Entry 7ZB5 (electron microscopy, 2.80 A resolution); this record covers chains B and E of the 8 polymer chains in the assembly.

== Chain B ==
Molecule: 36-nt DNA strand
Sequence (36 nucleotides; numbered 1 to 36; the number before each row is that of its first residue):
     1 GCCCTTTTAT AGGCCGCCAT GCCGGGCGCC CGGCCG

== Chain E ==
Name: Helicase-like protein
Organism: Chaetomium thermophilum
Notes: engineered mutation(s): Mot1 1-1836
UniProt: G0S6C0 (G0S6C0_CHATD); residues 1-1837 here = UniProt positions 1-1837
Chain sequence (1847 residues; row label = number of the first residue in the row):
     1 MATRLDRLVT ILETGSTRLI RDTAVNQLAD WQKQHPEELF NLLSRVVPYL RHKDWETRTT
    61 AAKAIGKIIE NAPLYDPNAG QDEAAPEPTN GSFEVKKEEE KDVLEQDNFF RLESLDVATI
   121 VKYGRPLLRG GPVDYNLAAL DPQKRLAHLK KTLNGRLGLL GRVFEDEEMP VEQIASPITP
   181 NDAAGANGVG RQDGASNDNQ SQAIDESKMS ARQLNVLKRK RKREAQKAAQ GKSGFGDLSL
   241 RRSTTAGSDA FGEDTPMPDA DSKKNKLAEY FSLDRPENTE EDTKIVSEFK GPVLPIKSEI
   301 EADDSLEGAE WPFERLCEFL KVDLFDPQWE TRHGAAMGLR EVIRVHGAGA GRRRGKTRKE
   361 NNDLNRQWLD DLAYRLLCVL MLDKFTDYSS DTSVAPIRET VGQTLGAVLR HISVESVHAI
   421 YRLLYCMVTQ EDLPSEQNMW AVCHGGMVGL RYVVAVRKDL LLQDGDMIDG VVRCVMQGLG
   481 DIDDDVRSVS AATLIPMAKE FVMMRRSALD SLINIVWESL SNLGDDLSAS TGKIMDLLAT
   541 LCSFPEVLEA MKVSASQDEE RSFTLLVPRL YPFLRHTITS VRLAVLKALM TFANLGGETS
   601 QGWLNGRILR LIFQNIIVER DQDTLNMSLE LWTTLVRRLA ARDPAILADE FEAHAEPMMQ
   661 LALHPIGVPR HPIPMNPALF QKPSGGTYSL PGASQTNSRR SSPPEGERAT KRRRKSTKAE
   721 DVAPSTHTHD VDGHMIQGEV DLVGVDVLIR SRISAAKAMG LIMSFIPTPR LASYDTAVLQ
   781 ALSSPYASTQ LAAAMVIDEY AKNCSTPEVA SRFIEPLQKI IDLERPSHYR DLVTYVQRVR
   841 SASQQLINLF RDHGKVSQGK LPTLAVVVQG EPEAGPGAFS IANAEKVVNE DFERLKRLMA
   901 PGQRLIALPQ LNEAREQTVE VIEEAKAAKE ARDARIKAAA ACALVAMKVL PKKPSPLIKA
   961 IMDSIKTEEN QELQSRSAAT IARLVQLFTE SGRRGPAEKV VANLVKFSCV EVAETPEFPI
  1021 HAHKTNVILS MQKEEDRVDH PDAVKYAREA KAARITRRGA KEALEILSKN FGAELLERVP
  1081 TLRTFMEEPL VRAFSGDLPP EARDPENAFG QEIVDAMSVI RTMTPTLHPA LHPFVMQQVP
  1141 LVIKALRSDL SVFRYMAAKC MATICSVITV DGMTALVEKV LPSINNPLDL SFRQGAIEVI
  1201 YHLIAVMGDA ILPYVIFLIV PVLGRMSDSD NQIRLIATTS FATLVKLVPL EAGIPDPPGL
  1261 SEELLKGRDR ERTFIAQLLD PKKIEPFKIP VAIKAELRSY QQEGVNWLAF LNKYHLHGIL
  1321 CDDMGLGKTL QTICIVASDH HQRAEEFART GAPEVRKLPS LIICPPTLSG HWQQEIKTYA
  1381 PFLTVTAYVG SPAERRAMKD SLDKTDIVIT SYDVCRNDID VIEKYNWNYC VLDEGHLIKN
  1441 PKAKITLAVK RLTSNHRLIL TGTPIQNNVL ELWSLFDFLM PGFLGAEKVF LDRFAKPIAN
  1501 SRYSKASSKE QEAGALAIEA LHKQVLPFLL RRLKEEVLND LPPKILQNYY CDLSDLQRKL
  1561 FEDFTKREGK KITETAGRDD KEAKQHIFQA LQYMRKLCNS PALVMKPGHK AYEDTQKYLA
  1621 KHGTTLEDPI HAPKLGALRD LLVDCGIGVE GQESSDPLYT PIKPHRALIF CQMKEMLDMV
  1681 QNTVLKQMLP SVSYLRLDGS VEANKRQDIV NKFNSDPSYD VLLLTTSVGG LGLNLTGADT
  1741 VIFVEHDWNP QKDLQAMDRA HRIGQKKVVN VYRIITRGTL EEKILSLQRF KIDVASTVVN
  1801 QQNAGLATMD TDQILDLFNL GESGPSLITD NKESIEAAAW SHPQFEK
Unresolved in the structure: 1, 80-123, 130-309, 429-445, 689-730, 1033-1045, 1568-1584, 1600-1633, 1649-1663, 1684-1690, 1818-1847
Construct notes: conflict Ala1837 (Gly in G0S6C0); expression tag (1838-1847)

== Interface between chain B and chain E ==
Pairs across the interface - 29 pairs, chain B then chain E:
  DC17(B) - Lys1496(E)  salt bridge to the phosphate
  DC18(B) - Lys1488(E)  phosphate contact
  DA19(B) - Lys1442(E)  salt bridge to the phosphate
  DG21(B) - Phe1588(E)  base contact
  DC22(B) - Phe1588(E)  base contact
  DC22(B) - Gln1589(E)  phosphate contact
  DC23(B) - Gln1589(E)  hydrogen bond to the phosphate
  DC23(B) - Gln1592(E)  sugar contact
  DG25(B) - Gln1672(E)  sugar contact
  DG25(B) - Met1673(E)  phosphate contact
  DG25(B) - Lys1674(E)  hydrogen bond to the phosphate
  DG25(B) - Glu1675(E)  phosphate contact
  DG25(B) - Thr1725(E)  phosphate contact
  DG26(B) - Lys1674(E)  salt bridge to the phosphate
  DG26(B) - Asp1698(E)  phosphate contact
  DG26(B) - Thr1725(E)  hydrogen bond to the phosphate
  DG26(B) - Ser1727(E)  phosphate contact
  DG26(B) - Val1728(E)  phosphate contact
  DC27(B) - Arg1706(E)  salt bridge to the phosphate
  DC27(B) - Val1728(E)  phosphate contact
  DC27(B) - Gly1729(E)  hydrogen bond to the phosphate
  DG28(B) - Asp1413(E)  sugar contact
  DC29(B) - Pro1366(E)  phosphate contact
  DC29(B) - Arg1395(E)  phosphate contact
  DC29(B) - Ser1411(E)  hydrogen bond to the phosphate
  DC29(B) - Asp1413(E)  sugar contact
  DC29(B) - Val1414(E)  phosphate contact
  DC30(B) - Pro1392(E)  phosphate contact
  DC30(B) - Arg1395(E)  salt bridge to the phosphate
Also at the interface, not in a pair above, chain B (14 interface residues in all): DG16, DG24
Also at the interface, not in a pair above, chain E (31 interface residues in all): Thr1367, Gly1390, Ser1391, Asn1417, Asp1492, His1586, Ile1587, Gly1699, Ser1700

== Summary ==
The interface between chain B and chain E involves 14 residues on one side and 31 on the other, with 5
hydrogen bonds and 5 salt bridges. Polar contacts include DC23(B)-Gln1589(E), DG25(B)-Lys1674(E) and
DG26(B)-Thr1725(E).
Here chain B is a 36-nt DNA strand and chain E is Helicase-like protein (Chaetomium thermophilum). Entry 7ZB5
(Mot1(1-1836):TBP:DNA - post-hydrolysis complex dimer) was determined by electron microscopy (same publication
as 7ZKE, 7Z7N and 7Z8S).
